PDB entry 7X5L | electron microscopy, 3.51 A resolution | chains A and F of the 6 polymer chains in the assembly

[Chain A]
Molecule: 8-nt DNA strand
Organism: DNA molecule
Sequence (8 nucleotides; row label = number of the first residue in the row):
     4 ATAAATTA

[Chain F]
Protein: Flax rust resistance protein
Organism: Linum usitatissimum
UniProtKB: Q9XEH4 (Q9XEH4_LINUS); residues 27-230 here = UniProt positions 27-230
Amino-acid sequence (204 residues; numbered 27 to 230; the number before each row is that of its first residue):
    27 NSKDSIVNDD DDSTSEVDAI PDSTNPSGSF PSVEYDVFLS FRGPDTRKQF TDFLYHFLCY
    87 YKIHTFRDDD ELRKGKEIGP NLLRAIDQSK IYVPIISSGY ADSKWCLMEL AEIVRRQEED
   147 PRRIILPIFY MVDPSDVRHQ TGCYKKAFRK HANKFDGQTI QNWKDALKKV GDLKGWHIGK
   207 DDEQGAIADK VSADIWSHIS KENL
Unresolved in the structure: 27-58, 229-230
Differences from the reference sequence: engineered mutation Gly-197 (Glu in Q9XEH4)
What the authors report for this chain:
  - mutagenesis - C132A, K200E: unchanged catalytic activity on NADase
  - mutagenesis - C132A: unchanged catalytic activity on nuclease
  - mutagenesis - C132A: decreased catalytic activity on 2',3'-cAMP/cGMP synthetase
  - catalytic residues: Glu-135 (citing earlier work)
  - mutagenesis - K200E: decreased catalytic activity on nuclease
  - mutagenesis - K200E: decreased catalytic activity on synthetase
  - mutagenesis - F79A/E209A: decreased catalytic activity

[Interface between chain A and chain F]
Contacting residue pairs - 7 pairs, chain A then chain F:
  DA8(A) / Arg-99(F)  sugar contact
  DT9(A) / Arg-99(F)  sugar contact
  DT9(A) / Lys-130(F)  phosphate contact
  DT10(A) / Arg-99(F)  salt bridge to the phosphate
  DT10(A) / Lys-130(F)  phosphate contact
  DA11(A) / Glu-97(F)  phosphate contact
  DA11(A) / Leu-98(F)  phosphate contact
Other interface residues (no listed pair), chain F (7 interface residues in all): Arg-68, Asp-96, Asp-128

[Overview]
Chain A and chain F form an interface of 4 and 7 residues respectively, with 1 salt bridge. Its one
salt-bridged contact is DT10(A)/Arg-99(F). The paper reports the catalytic residue Glu-135(F); C132A of chain
F reduces catalytic activity on 2',3'-cAMP/cGMP synthetase; 3 substitutions were tested in all.
Here chain A is an 8-nt DNA strand (DNA molecule) and chain F is Flax rust resistance protein (Linum
usitatissimum). Entry 7X5L (Tir-dsDNA complex, the initial binding state) was determined by electron
microscopy together with 7X5K, 7VU8 and 7X5M from the same study.
